Entry 7OW5 (X-ray diffraction, 2.58 A resolution); this record covers chains A and E of the 5 polymer chains in the assembly.

# Chain A
Molecule: MHC class I antigen
From: Homo sapiens
UniProt: A0A583ZB34 (A0A583ZB34_HUMAN); residues 1-275 here correspond to UniProt positions 25-299 (UniProt number = residue number + 24)
Amino-acid sequence (276 residues; row label = number of the first residue in the row):
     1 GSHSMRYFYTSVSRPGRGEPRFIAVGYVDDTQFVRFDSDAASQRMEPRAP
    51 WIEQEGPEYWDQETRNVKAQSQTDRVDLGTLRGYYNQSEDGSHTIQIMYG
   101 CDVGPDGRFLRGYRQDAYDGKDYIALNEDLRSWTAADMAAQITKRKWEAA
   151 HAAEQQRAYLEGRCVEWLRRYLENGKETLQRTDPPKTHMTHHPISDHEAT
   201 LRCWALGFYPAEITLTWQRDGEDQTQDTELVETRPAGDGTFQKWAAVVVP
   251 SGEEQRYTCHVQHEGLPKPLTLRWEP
Disordered / not traced: 1
Differences from the reference sequence: expression tag (276)
Disulfides: C101-C164, C203-C259

# Chain E
Molecule: TCR beta
From: Homo sapiens
Amino-acid sequence (246 residues; each row starts with the number of its first residue; numbering starts at 0):
     0 MNAGVTQTPKFRVLKTGQSMTLLCAQDMNHEYMYWYRQDPGMGLRLIHYS
    50 VGEGTTAKGEVPDGYNVSRLKKQNFLLGLESAAPSQTSVYFCASKVGPGQ
   100 HNSPLHFGNGTRLTVTEDLNKVFPPEVAVFEPSEAEISHTQKATLVCLAT
   150 GFYPDHVELSWWVNGKEVHSGVCTDPQPLKEQPALNDSRYALSSRLRVSA
   200 TFWQDPRNHFRCQVQFYGLSENDEWTQDRAKPVTQIVSAEAWGRAD
Disulfides: C23-C91, C146-C211
Reported in the primary citation:
  - specificity-determining residues: K94, Q99, H100, N101 (from molecular simulation)

# Chain A / chain E interface
Contacting residue pairs (7; chain A residue first):
  A69(A) - H100(E)  hydrogen bond (backbone-side chain)
  Q72(A) - P97(E)
  T73(A) - P97(E)  hydrogen bond (side chain-backbone)
  T73(A) - H100(E)  hydrogen bond
  R75(A) - E30(E)  salt bridge
  R75(A) - P97(E)
  V76(A) - G98(E)
Interface features reported in the paper:
  - specific contacts: E30(E)-R75(A) (salt bridge)
  - interface residues, chain E: P97(E), G98(E), H100(E)

# Summary
The interface between chain A and chain E involves 5 residues on one side and 4 on the other, with 3 hydrogen
bonds and 1 salt bridge. Polar contacts include R75(A)-E30(E), A69(A)-H100(E) and T73(A)-P97(E). The authors
report a salt bridge between E30(E) and R75(A). The paper reports interface residues P97(E), G98(E) and
H100(E); specificity determinants K94(E), Q99(E) and H100(E) among others.
Chain A is MHC class I antigen and chain E is TCR beta, both from Homo sapiens; the structure, Crystal
structure of a TCR in complex with HLA-A*11:01 bound to KRAS peptide (VVVGAGGVGK), was determined by X-ray
diffraction (same publication as 7OW3, 7OW4, 7OW6 and 7PB2).
